Entry 7QTO (X-ray diffraction, 3.50 A resolution); this record covers chains A and D.

Chain A:
Protein: Protein scribble homolog
Organism: Homo sapiens
UniProtKB: Q14160 (SCRIB_HUMAN); numbering as in UniProt (aligned over 700-816)
Chain sequence (117 residues; row label = number of the first residue in the row):
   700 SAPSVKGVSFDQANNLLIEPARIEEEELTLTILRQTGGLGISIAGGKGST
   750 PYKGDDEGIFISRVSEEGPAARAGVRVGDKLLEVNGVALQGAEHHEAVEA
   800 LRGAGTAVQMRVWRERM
Disordered / not traced: 700-719, 734-737, 802-804, 815-816
Curated features (UniProtKB/Swiss-Prot):
  - modified residue (Phosphoserine): S708, S764
  - mutagenesis: L738 to G739 (Alters interaction with LPP), L738 (L738R: Loss of anti-proliferative activity)

Chain D:
Protein: Non-structural protein 1
UniProtKB: Q6DP93 (Q6DP93_9INFA); residues 17-24 here correspond to UniProt positions 218-225 (UniProt number = residue number + 201)
Chain sequence (8 residues; row label = number of the first residue in the row):
    17 ARTIESEV
Disordered / not traced: 17-19

Interface between chain A and chain D:
Pairs across the interface (12):
  L738(A) - V24(D)  hydrogen bond (backbone-backbone)
  G739(A) - V24(D)  hydrogen bond (backbone-backbone)
  I740(A) - V24(D)  hydrogen bond (backbone-backbone)
  S741(A) - S22(D)
  I742(A) - I20(D)
  I742(A) - E21(D)
  I742(A) - S22(D)  hydrogen bond (backbone-backbone)
  A743(A) - I20(D)
  S748(A) - I20(D)
  H793(A) - I20(D)
  H793(A) - S22(D)  hydrogen bond
  V797(A) - S22(D)
Also at the interface, not in a pair above, chain A (12 interface residues in all): G744, S761, R762
Also at the interface, not in a pair above, chain D (5 interface residues in all): E23
Interface features reported in the paper:
  - hot spots on chain A (mutagenesis) - H793A: abolished binding to Non-structural protein 1 (chain D)

Summary:
The interface between chain A and chain D involves 12 residues on one side and 5 on the other, with 5 hydrogen
bonds. Polar contacts include G739(A)-V24(D), H793(A)-S22(D) and L738(A)-V24(D). UniProt lists 2 mutagenesis
sites on chain A. From the paper: H793A of chain A abolishes binding to Non-structural protein 1 (chain D).
Here chain A is Protein scribble homolog (Homo sapiens) and chain D is Non-structural protein 1. Entry 7QTO
(Structural biology of the NS1 avian influenza protein subversion on the Scribble cell polarity module) was
determined by X-ray diffraction, deposited together with 7QTP and 7QTU.
